4DV0 - chains A and T of the 21 polymer chains in the assembly; structure by X-ray diffraction, 3.85 A resolution.

Chain A:
Molecule: 16S rRNA
Source organism: Thermus thermophilus
Sequence (1522 nucleotides; numbered 0 to 1544 plus 19 insertion-coded residues; 42 numbers in that range are skipped by the numbering (no residue carries them; nothing is unmodelled there); the number before each row is that of its first residue; a row labelled like 190A-190L holds insertion residues (190A, then the next letters in order); numbering starts at 0):
     0 UUUGUUGGAGAGUUUGAUCCGGGCUCAGGGUGAACGCUGGCGGCGUGCCU
    50 AAGACAUGCAAGUCGUGCGGG
    73 CCGCGGGGUUUU
    88 ACUCCG
    95 UGGUC
   101 AGCGGCGGACGGGUGAGUAACGCGUGGGU
  129A G
   130 ACCUACCCGGAAGAGGGGGACAACCCGGGGAAACUCGGGCUAAUCCCCCA
   180 UGUGGACCCGC
190A-190L CCCUUGGGGUGU
   191 GUCCAAAGGGCUUU
   216 GCCCGCUUCCGGAUGGGCCCGCGUCCCAUCAGCUAGUUGGUGGGGUAAUG
   266 GCCCACCAAGGCGACGACGGGUAGCCGGUCUGAGAGGAUGGCCGGCCACA
   316 GGGGCACUGAGACACGGGCCCCACUCCUACGGGAGGCAGCAGUUAGGAAU
   366 CUUCCGCAAUGGGCGCAAGCCUGACGGAGCGACGCCGCUUGGAGGAAGAA
   416 GCCCUUCGGGGUGUAAACUCCUGAA
   442 CCCGGGACGAAACCCCCGACGA
   474 GGGGACUGACGGUACCGGG
   494 GUAAUAGCGCCGGCCAACUCCGUGCCAGCAGCCGCGGUAAUACGGAGGGC
   544 GCGAGCGUUACCCGGAUUCACUGGGCGUAAAGGGCGUGUAGGCGGCCUGG
   594 GGCGUCCCAUGUGAAAGACCACGGCUCAACCGUGGGGGAGCGUGGGAUAC
   644 GCUCAGGCUAGACGGUGGGAGAGGGUGGUGGAAUUCCCGGAGUAGCGGUG
   694 AAAUGCGCAGAUACCGGGAGGAACGCCGAUGGCGAAGGCAGCCACCUGGU
   744 CCACCCGUGACGCUGAGGCGCGAAAGCGUGGGGAGCAAACCGGAUUAGAU
   794 ACCCGGGUAGUCCACGCCCUAAACGAUGCGCGCUAGGUCUCUGGGUCU
   848 CCUGGGGGCCGAAGCUAACGCGUUAAGCGCGCCGCCUGGGGAGUACGGCC
   898 GCAAGGCUGAAACUCAAAGGAAUUGACGGGGGCCCGCACAAGCGGUGGAG
   948 CAUGUGGUUUAAUUCGAAGXAACGCGAAGAACCUUACCAGGCCUUGACAU
   998 GCUAGG
 1003A G
  1004 AACCCGGGUGAAAGCCUGGGGUGCCCC
1030A-1030D GCGA
  1031 GGGGAGCCCUAGCACAGGUGCUGCAUGGCCGUCGUCAGCUCGUGCCGUGA
  1081 GGUGUUGGGUUAAGUCCCGCAACGAGCGCAACCCCCGCCGUUAGUUGCCA
  1131 GCGGUUCGGCCGGGCACUCUAACGGGACUGCCCGCGAAA
  1171 GCGGGAGGAAGGAGGGGACGACGUCUGGUCAGCAUGGCCCUUACGGCCUG
  1221 GGCGACACACGUGCUACAAUGCCCACUACAAAGCGAUGCCACCCGGCAAC
  1271 GGGGAGCUAAUCGCAAAAAGGUGGGCCCAGUUCGGAUUGGGGUCUGCAAC
  1321 CCGACCCCAUGAAGCCGGAAUCGCUAGUAAUCGCGGAUCAG
 1361A C
  1362 CAUGCCGCGGUGAAUACGUUCCCGGGCCUUGUACACACXGCCXGUXACGC
  1412 CAUGGGAGCGGGCUCUACCCGAAGUCGCCGGG
  1446 AGCCUACGGG
  1459 CAGGCGCCGAGGGUAGGGCCCGUGACUGGGGCGAAGUCGUAACAAGGUAG
  1509 CUGUACCGGAAGGUGCGGCUGGAUCCACUCCUUUCU
Unresolved in the structure: 0-4, 1534-1538
Sequence notes: engineered mutation G20 (U666 in M26923.1); conflict C1534 (A2157 in M26923.1), A1535 (C2158 in M26923.1)
Modified positions: PSU (pseudouridine-5'-monophosphate) at position 516, 7MG (7N-methyl-8-hydroguanosine-5'-monophosphate) at position 527, M2G (N2-dimethylguanosine-5'-monophosphate) at position 966, 5MC (5-methylcytidine-5'-monophosphate) at position 967, 2MG (2N-methylguanosine-5'-monophosphate) at position 1207, 5MC (5-methylcytidine-5'-monophosphate) at position 1400, 4OC (4n,o2'-methylcytidine-5'-monophosphate) at position 1402, 5MC (5-methylcytidine-5'-monophosphate) at position 1404, 5MC (5-methylcytidine-5'-monophosphate) at position 1407, UR3 (3-methyluridine-5'-monophoshate) at position 1498, MA6 (6N-dimethyladenosine-5'-monophoshate) at position 1518, MA6 (6N-dimethyladenosine-5'-monophoshate) at position 1519, PSU (pseudouridine-5'-monophosphate) at position 1540, PSU (pseudouridine-5'-monophosphate) at position 1541
Metal / ion sites: Mg2+ site 1 near U5 (its only coordinating residue here); Mg2+ site 2 near U12 (its only coordinating residue here); Mg2+ site 3 near G21 (its only coordinating residue here); Mg2+ site 4: A59, U387; Mg2+ site 5: G61, U62, G105; Mg2+ site 6 near C89 (its only coordinating residue here); Mg2+ site 7 near U98 (its only coordinating residue here); Mg2+ site 8 near A109 (its only coordinating residue here); Mg2+ site 9 near G111 (its only coordinating residue here); Mg2+ site 10: G117, G289; Mg2+ site 11: C121, U125; Mg2+ site 12 near C175 (its only coordinating residue here); 92 more Mg2+ sites not listed

Chain T:
Protein: ribosomal protein S20
Source organism: Thermus thermophilus
UniProtKB: P80380 (RS20_THET8); residue numbers follow UniProt; this construct covers 1-106
Amino-acid sequence (106 residues; numbered 1 to 106; the number before each row is that of its first residue):
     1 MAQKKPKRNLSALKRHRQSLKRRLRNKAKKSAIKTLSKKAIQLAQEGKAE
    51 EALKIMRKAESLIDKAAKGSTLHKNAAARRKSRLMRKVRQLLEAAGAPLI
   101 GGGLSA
Unresolved in the structure: 1-7

Chain A / chain T interface:
Pairs across the interface (94; chain A residue first):
  G102(A) - Arg17(T)  salt bridge to the phosphate
  C103(A) - Lys14(T)  phosphate contact
  C103(A) - Arg17(T)  salt bridge to the phosphate
  C103(A) - Lys21(T)  hydrogen bond to the phosphate
  G104(A) - Lys14(T)  hydrogen bond to the base
  G104(A) - Gln18(T)  hydrogen bond to the phosphate
  G104(A) - Lys21(T)  salt bridge to the phosphate
  G105(A) - Gln18(T)  hydrogen bond to the phosphate
  C106(A) - Arg15(T)  base contact
  G107(A) - Arg15(T)  hydrogen bond to the base
  G108(A) - Arg15(T)  base contact
  C132(A) - Lys74(T)  hydrogen bond to the phosphate
  C132(A) - Asn75(T)  hydrogen bond to the phosphate
  U133(A) - Lys74(T)  salt bridge to the phosphate
  C175(A) - Arg25(T)  sugar contact
  C176(A) - Lys29(T)  salt bridge to the phosphate
  C177(A) - Lys65(T)  salt bridge to the phosphate
  C178(A) - Lys65(T)  salt bridge to the phosphate
  G184(A) - Asp64(T)  base contact
  A185(A) - Glu60(T)  base contact
  A185(A) - Ala78(T)  phosphate contact
  A185(A) - Lys81(T)  hydrogen bond to the sugar
  C186(A) - Ala78(T)  sugar contact
  C186(A) - Lys81(T)  sugar contact
  C186(A) - Ser82(T)  hydrogen bond to the phosphate
  C186(A) - Met85(T)  hydrogen bond to the sugar
  C187(A) - Ser82(T)  hydrogen bond to the phosphate
  C187(A) - Met85(T)  sugar contact
  C187(A) - Arg86(T)  phosphate contact
  C187(A) - Arg89(T)  hydrogen bond to the sugar
  C187(A) - Leu104(T)  base contact
  C187(A) - Ser105(T)  hydrogen bond to the base
  C188(A) - Arg89(T)  sugar contact
  C188(A) - Ala106(T)  sugar contact
  U190L(A) - Ser105(T)  hydrogen bond to the base
  U190L(A) - Ala106(T)  base contact
  G191(A) - Met85(T)  base contact
  G191(A) - Gly101(T)  hydrogen bond to the sugar
  G191(A) - Gly102(T)  hydrogen bond to the sugar
  G191(A) - Gly103(T)  hydrogen bond to the base
  G191(A) - Leu104(T)  hydrogen bond to the sugar
  G191(A) - Ser105(T)  hydrogen bond to the base
  U192(A) - Arg57(T)  phosphate contact
  U192(A) - Glu60(T)  hydrogen bond to the sugar
  U192(A) - Gly102(T)  sugar contact
  U192(A) - Gly103(T)  sugar contact
  C193(A) - Glu60(T)  sugar contact
  C193(A) - Ser61(T)  hydrogen bond to the phosphate
  C193(A) - Asp64(T)  base contact
  C194(A) - Ser61(T)  hydrogen bond to the phosphate
  C194(A) - Asp64(T)  sugar contact
  C194(A) - Lys65(T)  phosphate contact
  C194(A) - Lys68(T)  sugar contact
  A195(A) - Lys65(T)  phosphate contact
  A195(A) - Lys68(T)  hydrogen bond to the sugar
  U223(A) - Lys68(T)  salt bridge to the phosphate
  G259(A) - Arg83(T)  salt bridge to the phosphate
  G259(A) - Lys87(T)  phosphate contact
  G260(A) - Arg80(T)  salt bridge to the phosphate
  G260(A) - Arg83(T)  hydrogen bond to the base
  U261(A) - Arg79(T)  salt bridge to the phosphate
  U261(A) - Arg80(T)  salt bridge to the phosphate
  U261(A) - Arg83(T)  base contact
  A262(A) - Lys74(T)  sugar contact
  A262(A) - Asn75(T)  sugar contact
  A262(A) - Arg79(T)  salt bridge to the phosphate
  A263(A) - Arg79(T)  salt bridge to the phosphate
  C322(A) - Ser19(T)  base contact
  C322(A) - Arg23(T)  sugar contact
  U323(A) - Ser19(T)  sugar contact
  U323(A) - Arg22(T)  phosphate contact
  U323(A) - Arg23(T)  phosphate contact
  U323(A) - Asn26(T)  hydrogen bond to the phosphate
  G324(A) - Arg22(T)  salt bridge to the phosphate
  G324(A) - Asn26(T)  hydrogen bond to the phosphate
  G324(A) - Ser70(T)  phosphate contact
  A325(A) - Ser70(T)  hydrogen bond to the phosphate
  G331(A) - Leu10(T)  sugar contact
  G332(A) - Leu10(T)  phosphate contact
  G332(A) - His16(T)  sugar contact
  G333(A) - His16(T)  hydrogen bond to the sugar
  A349(A) - Arg8(T)  sugar contact
  U1436(A) - Arg23(T)  salt bridge to the phosphate
  G1438(A) - Lys34(T)  salt bridge to the phosphate
  C1439(A) - Lys38(T)  salt bridge to the phosphate
  G1453(A) - Leu36(T)  sugar contact
  G1453(A) - Lys39(T)  hydrogen bond to the phosphate
  G1453(A) - Lys58(T)  base contact
  G1454(A) - Thr35(T)  phosphate contact
  G1454(A) - Lys39(T)  salt bridge to the phosphate
  G1455(A) - Ser31(T)  phosphate contact
  G1455(A) - Thr35(T)  hydrogen bond to the phosphate
  C1459(A) - Ser31(T)  hydrogen bond to the phosphate
  A1460(A) - Lys27(T)  salt bridge to the phosphate
Interface residues without a listed pair, chain A (53 interface residues in all): G61, C150, C174, A196, U222, G258, C1437
Interface residues without a listed pair, chain T (53 interface residues in all): Ala12, Ala28, Lys30, Ala32, His73, Ala76

Summary:
Chain A and chain T each contribute 53 residues to their interface; the contacts include 31 hydrogen bonds and
20 salt bridges. Polar pairs include G104(A)-Lys14(T), G107(A)-Arg15(T) and C187(A)-Ser105(T). A59(A) and
U387(A) form the Mg2+ site 4.
Here chain A is 16S rRNA and chain T is ribosomal protein S20, both from Thermus thermophilus. Entry 4DV0
(Crystal structure of the Thermus thermophilus 30S ribosomal subunit with a 16S rRNA mutation, U20G) was
determined by X-ray diffraction.
